8WIB - chains F and A of the 50 polymer chains in the assembly; structure by electron microscopy, 3.50 A resolution.

== Chain F ==
Name: 50S ribosomal protein L3
Organism: Mycolicibacterium smegmatis MC2 155
UniProt: A0QSD1 (RL3_MYCS2); residue numbers follow UniProt; this construct covers 1-217
Amino-acid sequence (217 residues; each row starts with the number of its first residue):
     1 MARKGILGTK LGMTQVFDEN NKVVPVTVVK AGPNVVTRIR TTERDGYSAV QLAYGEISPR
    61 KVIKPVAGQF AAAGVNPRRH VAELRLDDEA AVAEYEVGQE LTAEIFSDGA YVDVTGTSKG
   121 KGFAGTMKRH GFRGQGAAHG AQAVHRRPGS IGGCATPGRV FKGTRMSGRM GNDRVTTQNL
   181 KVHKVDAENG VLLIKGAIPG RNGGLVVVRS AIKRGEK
Unresolved in the structure: 1-2, 153-155, 215-217

== Chain A ==
Molecule: 23S rRNA
Organism: Mycolicibacterium smegmatis MC2 155
Sequence (3119 nucleotides; numbered 2 to 3120; the number before each row is that of its first residue):
     2 AAGUGUUUAA GGGCGCAUGG UGGAUGCCUU GGCACUGGGA GCCGAUGAAG GACGUAGGAG
    62 GCUGCGAUAA GCCUCGGGGA GCUGUCAACC GAGCGUUGAU CCGAGGAUGU CCGAAUGGGG
   122 AAACCCGGCA CGAGUGAUGU CGUGUCACCA GGCGCUGAAU AUAUAGGCGU CUGGGGGGAA
   182 CGCGGGGAAG UGAAACAUCU CAGUACCCGU AGGAAGAGAA AACAAAAUGU GAUUCCGUGA
   242 GUAGUGGCGA GCGAAAGCGG AGGAUGGCUA AACCGUAUGC AUGUGAUACC GGGUAGGGGU
   302 UGUGUGUGCG GGGUUGUGGG ACCUAUCUUU CCGGCUCUAC CUGGCUGGAG GGCAGUGAGA
   362 AAAUGUUGUG GUUAGCGGAA AUGGCUUGGG AUGGCCUGCC GUAGACGGUG AGAGCCCGGU
   422 ACGUGAAAAC CCGACGUCUG UCUUGAUGGU GUUCCCGAGU AGCAGCGGGC CCGUGGAAUC
   482 UGCUGUGAAU CUGCCGGGAC CACCCGGUAA GCCUGAAUAC UUCCCAGUGA CCGAUAGCGG
   542 AUUAGUACCG UGAGGGAAUG GUGAAAAGUA CCCCGGGAGG GGAGUGAAAG AGUACCUGAA
   602 ACCGUGCGCU UACAAUCCGU CAGAGCCCUC GACGUGUCGU GGGGUGAUGG CGUGCCUUUU
   662 GAAGAAUGAG CCUGCGAGUC AGGGACAUGU CGCGAGGUUA ACCCGGGUGG GGUAGCCGCA
   722 GCGAAAGCGA GUCUGAAUAG GGCGUAUCCA CACAAGAGUG UGUGGUGUAG UGGUGUGUUC
   782 UGGACCCGAA GCGGAGUGAU CUACCCAUGG CCAGGGUGAA GCGCGGGUAA GACCGCGUGG
   842 AGGCCCGAAC CCACUUAGGU UGAAGACUGA GGGGAUGAGC UGUGGGUAGG GGUGAAAGGC
   902 CAAUCAAACU CCGUGAUAGC UGGUUCUCCC CGAAAUGCAU UUAGGUGCAG CGUCGCAUGU
   962 UUCUUGCCGG AGGUAGAGCU ACUGGAUGGC CGAUGGGCCC CACAGGGUUA CUGACGUCAG
  1022 CCAAACUCCG AAUGCCGGUA AGUCCAAGAG UGCGGCAGUG AGACGGCGGG GGAUAAGCUC
  1082 CGUGCGUCGA GAGGGAAACA GCCCAGAUCG CCGGCUAAGG CCCCUAAGCG UGUGCUAAGU
  1142 GGAAAAGGAU GUGCAGUCGC GAAGACAACC AGGAGGUUGG CUUAGAAGCA GCCACCCUUG
  1202 AAAGAGUGCG UAAUAGCUCA CUGGUCAAGU GAUUGUGCGC CGAUAAUGUA GCGGGGCUCA
  1262 AGCACACCGC CGAAGCCGCG GCAGCCAACG UGUUGGCUGG GUAGGGGAGC GUCCUGCAUC
  1322 CGGUGAAGCC GCCGAGUGAU CGAGUGGUGG AGGGUGUGGG AGUGAGAAUG CAGGCAUGAG
  1382 UAGCGAUUAG GCAAGUGAGA ACCUUGCCCG CCGAAAGACC AAGGGUUCCU GGGCCAGGCC
  1442 AGUCCGCCCA GGGUGAGUCG GGACCUAAGG CGAGGCCGAC AGGCGUAGUC GAUGGACAAC
  1502 GGGUUGAUAU UCCCGUACCC GUGUAUGUGC GUCCAUGAUG AAUCAGCGGU ACUAACCAUC
  1562 CAAAACCACC GUGACCGCAC CUUUCGGGGU GUGGCGUUGG UGGGGCUGCA UGGGACCUUC
  1622 GUUGGUAGUA GUCAAGCGAU GGGGUGACGC AGGAAGGUAG CCGUACCGGU CAGUGGUAAU
  1682 ACCGGGGUAA GCCUGUAGGG AGUCAGAUAG GUAAAUCCGU CUGGCAUAUA UCCUGAGAGG
  1742 UGAUGCAUAG CCGAGUGAGG CGAAUUCGGU GAUCCUAUGC UGCCGAGAAA AGCCUCUAGC
  1802 GAGGACAUAC ACGGCCCGUA CCCCAAACCA ACACAGGUGG UCAGGUAGAG AAUACUAAGG
  1862 CGUACGAGUG AACUAUGGUU AAGGAACUCG GCAAAAUGCC CCCGUAACUU CGGGAGAAGG
  1922 GGGACCCACA UGGCGUGUAA GCCUUUACGG CCCAAGCGUG AGUGGGUGGC ACAAACCAGU
  1982 GAGAAGCGAC UGUUUACUAA AAACACAGGU CCGUGCGAAG UCGCAAGACG AUGUAUACGG
  2042 ACUGACGCCU GCCCGGUGCU GGAAGGUUAA GAGGACCCGU UAACUCCCUU UGGGGGUGAA
  2102 GCGGAGAAUU UAAGCCCCAG UAAACGGCGG UGGUAACUAU AACCAUCCUA AGGUAGCGAA
  2162 AUUCCUUGUC GGGUAAGUUC CGACCUGCAC GAAUGGCGUA ACGACUUCUC AACUGUCUCA
  2222 ACCAUAGACU CGGCGAAAUU GCACUACGAG UAAAGAUGCU CGUUACGCGC GGCAGGACGA
  2282 AAAGACCCCG GGACCUUCAC UACAACUUGG UAUUGGUGCU CGAUACGGUU UGUGUAGGAU
  2342 AGGUGGGAGA CUGUGAAGCU CACACGCCAG UGUGGGUGGA GUCGUUGUUG AAAUACCACU
  2402 CUGAUCGUAU UGGGCCUCUA ACCUCGGACC GUAUAUCCGG UUCAGGGACA GUGCCUGGUG
  2462 GGUAGUUUAA CUGGGGCGGU UGCCUCCUAA AAUGUAACGG AGGCGCCCAA AGGUUCCCUC
  2522 AACCUGGACG GCAAUCAGGU GUUGAGUGUA AGUGCACAAG GGAGCUUGAC UGCGAGACGG
  2582 ACAUGUCGAG CAGGGACGAA AGUCGGGACU AGUGAUCCGG CACCUCUGAG UGGAAGGGGU
  2642 GUCGCUCAAC GGAUAAAAGG UACCCCGGGG AUAACAGGCU GAUCUUCCCC AAGAGUCCAU
  2702 AUCGACGGGA UGGUUUGGCA CCUCGAUGUC GGCUCGUCGC AUCCUGGGGC UGGAGCAGGU
  2762 CCCAAGGGUU GGGCUGUUCG CCCAUUAAAG CGGCACGCGA GCUGGGUUUA GAACGUCGUG
  2822 AGACAGUUCG GUCUCUAUCC GCCGCGCGCG UCAGAAGCUU GAGGAAACCU GUCCCUAGUA
  2882 CGAGAGGACC GGGACGGACG AACCUCUGGU AUACCAGUUG UCCCACCAGG GGCACGGCUG
  2942 GAUAGCCACG UUCGGACAGG AUAACCGCUG AAAGCAUCUA AGCGGGAAAC CUCUUCCAAG
  3002 ACCAGGCUUC UCACCCUCUA GGAGGGAUAA GGCCCCCCGC AGACCACGGG AUUGAUAGAC
  3062 CAGACCUGGA AGCCUAGUAA UAGGUGCAGG GAACUGGCAC UAACCGGCCG AAAACUUAC
Unresolved in the structure: 1171-1220, 1562-1605, 2697-2699

== Interface between chain F and chain A ==
Contacting residue pairs - 171 pairs, chain F then chain A:
  Lys-10(F) with C2904(A), phosphate contact
  Met-13(F) with C2904(A), hydrogen bond to the sugar; U2906(A), sugar contact
  Thr-14(F) with U2906(A), sugar contact
  Gln-15(F) with U2906(A), sugar contact; C2907(A), sugar contact
  Pro-25(F) with U2906(A), base contact; U2952(A), sugar contact
  Arg-38(F) with C3008(A), hydrogen bond to the sugar
  Arg-40(F) with C2859(A), hydrogen bond to the base; G3007(A), base contact; C3008(A), hydrogen bond to the sugar
  Arg-44(F) with U3009(A), salt bridge to the phosphate
  Asp-45(F) with C3008(A), hydrogen bond to the sugar
  Tyr-47(F) with U2860(A), hydrogen bond to the sugar
  Gln-51(F) with C2859(A), hydrogen bond to the sugar
  Arg-60(F) with A3052(A), salt bridge to the phosphate; U3054(A), sugar contact; G3055(A), sugar contact
  Lys-61(F) with G3051(A), salt bridge to the phosphate
  Ile-63(F) with A2857(A), sugar contact; G3032(A), phosphate contact
  Lys-64(F) with U3010(A), sugar contact; C3011(A), sugar contact; U3012(A), salt bridge to the phosphate; G3032(A), hydrogen bond to the phosphate
  Pro-65(F) with U3010(A), hydrogen bond to the sugar; C3011(A), sugar contact
  Gly-68(F) with U3010(A), sugar contact
  Gln-69(F) with G2858(A), hydrogen bond to the base; U3009(A), hydrogen bond to the base; U3010(A), sugar contact
  Arg-79(F) with G3051(A), salt bridge to the phosphate
  Val-81(F) with C2859(A), sugar contact
  Ala-82(F) with U2860(A), phosphate contact
  Glu-83(F) with C2859(A), hydrogen bond to the sugar; U2860(A), phosphate contact
  Arg-85(F) with U2861(A), salt bridge to the phosphate; G2862(A), salt bridge to the phosphate
  Ser-118(F) with A2903(A), phosphate contact; C2904(A), phosphate contact
  Lys-119(F) with C2904(A), hydrogen bond to the phosphate; C2905(A), salt bridge to the phosphate; C2947(A), salt bridge to the phosphate; C3041(A), base contact
  Gly-120(F) with A3042(A), phosphate contact; G3043(A), phosphate contact
  Lys-121(F) with C2904(A), phosphate contact; C2948(A), salt bridge to the phosphate; G3043(A), phosphate contact
  Gly-122(F) with G3043(A), hydrogen bond to the phosphate
  Phe-123(F) with A1872(A), hydrogen bond to the sugar; A1873(A), sugar contact; A3044(A), phosphate contact
  Gly-125(F) with A1873(A), sugar contact
  Lys-128(F) with C2947(A), phosphate contact; C2948(A), salt bridge to the phosphate
  Arg-129(F) with G2845(A), phosphate contact
  Phe-132(F) with C2736(A), phosphate contact
  Arg-133(F) with A2221(A), phosphate contact; U2735(A), phosphate contact; C2736(A), salt bridge to the phosphate
  Gly-134(F) with A2221(A), phosphate contact; U2735(A), sugar contact
  Gln-135(F) with C2734(A), base contact; U2735(A), sugar contact; G2802(A), hydrogen bond to the base
  Gly-136(F) with C2218(A), phosphate contact
  Ala-137(F) with U2217(A), phosphate contact; C2218(A), hydrogen bond to the phosphate
  Ala-138(F) with C1893(A), base contact; U2217(A), sugar contact
  His-139(F) with C1888(A), hydrogen bond to the base; U1889(A), sugar contact; G1891(A), hydrogen bond to the base; C1893(A), stacking on the base; U2217(A), sugar contact
  Gly-140(F) with A858(A), phosphate contact; U2804(A), sugar contact
  Ala-141(F) with C2803(A), sugar contact
  Gln-142(F) with G859(A), phosphate contact; U861(A), hydrogen bond to the base; C2803(A), sugar contact; U2804(A), phosphate contact
  Ala-143(F) with U1875(A), phosphate contact; A1876(A), phosphate contact
  Val-144(F) with U1875(A), phosphate contact; G2802(A), sugar contact; C2803(A), sugar contact
  His-145(F) with U1875(A), hydrogen bond to the phosphate; A1876(A), salt bridge to the phosphate
  Arg-146(F) with C1874(A), salt bridge to the phosphate; U1875(A), hydrogen bond to the phosphate; A2222(A), salt bridge to the phosphate
  Arg-147(F) with C1874(A), phosphate contact; A2275(A), salt bridge to the phosphate; G2802(A), salt bridge to the phosphate
  Pro-148(F) with U2735(A), hydrogen bond to the sugar; C2736(A), sugar contact
  Gly-149(F) with A2275(A), sugar contact; U2735(A), base contact
  Ser-150(F) with G2276(A), phosphate contact; U2735(A), hydrogen bond to the base; C2736(A), hydrogen bond to the base; G2798(A), base contact; C2799(A), hydrogen bond to the sugar
  Ile-151(F) with C2274(A), sugar contact; A2275(A), sugar contact; G2276(A), hydrogen bond to the phosphate
  Gly-152(F) with G2276(A), sugar contact; G2798(A), base contact
  Thr-156(F) with C2795(A), hydrogen bond to the sugar; A2796(A), phosphate contact
  Pro-157(F) with U1248(A), base contact; G2249(A), phosphate contact
  Gly-158(F) with G2276(A), hydrogen bond to the base; G2277(A), sugar contact
  Arg-159(F) with U1248(A), hydrogen bond to the base; G1249(A), base contact; C2248(A), hydrogen bond to the phosphate; G2249(A), salt bridge to the phosphate; G2276(A), sugar contact; G2842(A), sugar contact
  Val-160(F) with G2276(A), base contact; G2842(A), hydrogen bond to the sugar; C2843(A), sugar contact
  Phe-161(F) with U1248(A), base contact; C2843(A), sugar contact
  Lys-162(F) with C2843(A), phosphate contact; C2844(A), phosphate contact
  Gly-163(F) with C2843(A), phosphate contact; C2844(A), hydrogen bond to the phosphate
  Thr-164(F) with C2843(A), hydrogen bond to the sugar; C2844(A), sugar contact
  Arg-165(F) with G2737(A), salt bridge to the phosphate
  Met-166(F) with G2273(A), base contact; C2843(A), hydrogen bond to the sugar; C2844(A), hydrogen bond to the sugar
  Ser-167(F) with G2273(A), sugar contact; C2844(A), hydrogen bond to the sugar
  Arg-169(F) with G2845(A), hydrogen bond to the sugar; C2846(A), sugar contact; G3043(A), sugar contact; C3046(A), base contact
  Asn-172(F) with A3042(A), hydrogen bond to the phosphate; G3043(A), phosphate contact
  Arg-174(F) with C2997(A), salt bridge to the phosphate; C2998(A), phosphate contact
  Thr-176(F) with U2996(A), phosphate contact; C2997(A), hydrogen bond to the phosphate
  Thr-177(F) with C2954(A), sugar contact
  Gln-178(F) with C2954(A), hydrogen bond to the sugar; G2955(A), sugar contact; U2995(A), hydrogen bond to the sugar; U2996(A), sugar contact
  Asn-179(F) with C2954(A), phosphate contact; G2955(A), hydrogen bond to the phosphate
  Leu-180(F) with U2953(A), sugar contact; C2954(A), sugar contact
  Lys-195(F) with U2953(A), phosphate contact; C2954(A), phosphate contact
  Gly-196(F) with U2953(A), sugar contact
  Ala-197(F) with C2904(A), sugar contact
  Pro-199(F) with A2903(A), sugar contact
  Gly-200(F) with C2904(A), phosphate contact
  Arg-201(F) with C3041(A), sugar contact; A3042(A), salt bridge to the phosphate
  Ile-212(F) with U2995(A), phosphate contact
  Lys-213(F) with G2955(A), hydrogen bond to the phosphate; G2956(A), salt bridge to the phosphate; A2957(A), base contact
Other interface residues (no listed pair), chain F (92 interface residues in all): Val-66, Ala-72, Thr-115, Ala-124, Met-127, Gly-168, Met-170, Val-175, Ile-198, Asn-202, Arg-214
Other interface residues (no listed pair), chain A (88 interface residues in all): G860, C2223, G2272, G2805, A2902, A3031, A3047, G3050

== Summary ==
The interface between chain F and chain A involves 92 residues on one side and 88 on the other, with 44
hydrogen bonds, 22 salt bridges and 1 aromatic stacking contact. Polar pairs include Arg-40(F)/C2859(A),
Gln-69(F)/G2858(A) and Gln-69(F)/U3009(A).
Here chain F is 50S ribosomal protein L3 and chain A is 23S rRNA, both from Mycolicibacterium smegmatis MC2
155. Entry 8WIB (Cryo- EM structure of Mycobacterium smegmatis 70S ribosome, E- tRNA and RafH) was determined
by electron microscopy (same publication as 8WHX, 8WHY, 8WI7, 8WI8, 8WI9, 8WIC, 8WID and 8WIF).
